PDB entry 6YNX | electron microscopy, 2.50 A resolution | chains A and I of the 41 polymer chains in the assembly

Chain A:
Protein: subunit a
From: Tetrahymena thermophila
Reference sequence: Q951C1 (Q951C1_TETTH); residue numbers follow UniProt; this construct covers 1-446
Amino-acid sequence (446 residues; each row starts with the number of its first residue):
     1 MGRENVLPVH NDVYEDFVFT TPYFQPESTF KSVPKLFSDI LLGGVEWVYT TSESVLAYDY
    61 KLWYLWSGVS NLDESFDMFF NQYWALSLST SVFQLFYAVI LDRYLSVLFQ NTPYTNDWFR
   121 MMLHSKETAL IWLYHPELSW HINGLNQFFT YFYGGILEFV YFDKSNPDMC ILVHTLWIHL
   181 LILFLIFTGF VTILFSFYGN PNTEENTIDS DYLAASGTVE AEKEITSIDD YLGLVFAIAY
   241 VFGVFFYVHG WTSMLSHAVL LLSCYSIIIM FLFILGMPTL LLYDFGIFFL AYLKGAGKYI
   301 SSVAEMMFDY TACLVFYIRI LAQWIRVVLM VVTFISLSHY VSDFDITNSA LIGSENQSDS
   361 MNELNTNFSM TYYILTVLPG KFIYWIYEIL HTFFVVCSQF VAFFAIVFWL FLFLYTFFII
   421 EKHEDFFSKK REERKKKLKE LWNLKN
Disordered / not traced: 1-13
Small-molecule neighbours:
  - 1,2-diacyl-sn-glycero-3-phosphocholine (PC1), molecule 1: Leu-213, Ser-216, Gly-217, Glu-220, Lys-223, Ile-225, Tyr-231, Leu-234, Val-235, Ile-238, Ala-239, Phe-404, Ala-405, Phe-408, Trp-409
  - 1,2-diacyl-sn-glycero-3-phosphocholine (PC1), molecule 2: Tyr-283, Asp-284, Gly-286
  - Ubiquinone-8 (UQ8): His-174, Trp-177, Ile-178, Leu-180, Leu-181, Phe-184
From the paper describing this entry:
  - self-association interface (contacts with another copy of this molecule): Asn-362 to Leu-364

Chain I:
Protein: subunit i/j
From: Tetrahymena thermophila
Reference sequence: I7LZW2 (I7LZW2_TETTS); numbering as in UniProt (aligned over 1-209)
Amino-acid sequence (209 residues; each row starts with the number of its first residue):
     1 MNPIQKAWLK ILEPVSYVIN EKMAKRTGII GKLGRFFAIG PREYGVHPIN RMFIFMNRKY
    61 MAFQAVALHR YSFVKSLTHN GFHMLRVFRH FAFVLPATVL AGLGLFVYWG DDNKCYSPDR
   121 FPYLKKRAGD MALPLNSLNQ RTSAHYIEIN AIYGAEMMKR YHKVWENIIE ERSKATDQEK
   181 KTRYAHPSYQ YSPLPVVSIP NVLNPLNLQ
Small-molecule neighbours:
  - 1,2-diacyl-sn-glycero-3-phosphocholine (PC1), molecule 1: Leu-77, Thr-78, His-79
  - 1,2-diacyl-sn-glycero-3-phosphocholine (PC1), molecule 2: Thr-78, Asn-80, Gly-81
  - Ubiquinone-8 (UQ8): Ile-4, Ile-49, Phe-53, Met-56, Asn-57, Tyr-60, Met-61, Gln-64, Gly-102, Leu-103, Phe-106

Interface between chain A and chain I:
Pairs across the interface (84; chain A residue first):
  Val-48(A) / Leu-133(I)
  Val-48(A) / Pro-134(I)
  Tyr-49(A) / Leu-135(I)
  Thr-51(A) / Phe-121(I)
  Thr-51(A) / Lys-125(I)  hydrogen bond
  Thr-51(A) / Leu-135(I)
  Glu-53(A) / Asp-111(I)
  Glu-53(A) / Pro-122(I)
  Glu-53(A) / Lys-125(I)  salt bridge
  Ser-54(A) / Gly-110(I)
  Ser-54(A) / Asp-111(I)  hydrogen bond (side chain-backbone)
  Lys-61(A) / Gly-129(I)  hydrogen bond (side chain-backbone)
  Gln-82(A) / Leu-206(I)
  Tyr-83(A) / Pro-205(I)
  Leu-86(A) / Pro-205(I)  hydrophobic
  Val-92(A) / Pro-200(I)
  Phe-93(A) / Ile-199(I)  hydrophobic
  Phe-93(A) / Pro-200(I)
  Tyr-97(A) / Pro-205(I)
  Phe-119(A) / Thr-142(I)
  Phe-119(A) / Ile-147(I)
  Arg-120(A) / Ile-147(I)
  Arg-120(A) / Glu-148(I)  salt bridge
  Met-121(A) / Tyr-146(I)
  Met-121(A) / Asn-150(I)
  Met-122(A) / Gly-154(I)
  Met-122(A) / Ala-155(I)
  Ile-131(A) / Met-158(I)  hydrophobic
  Leu-133(A) / Asn-204(I)
  Leu-133(A) / Leu-206(I)  hydrophobic
  Tyr-134(A) / Asn-204(I)
  Tyr-134(A) / Leu-208(I)  hydrophobic
  His-135(A) / Tyr-161(I)
  His-135(A) / His-162(I)  hydrogen bond
  His-135(A) / Trp-165(I)
  Glu-137(A) / Tyr-161(I)  hydrogen bond
  Leu-138(A) / Met-158(I)  hydrophobic
  Pro-167(A) / Arg-127(I)
  Pro-167(A) / Gly-129(I)
  Asp-168(A) / Lys-126(I)
  Asp-168(A) / Arg-127(I)  salt bridge
  Met-169(A) / Lys-126(I)  hydrogen bond (backbone-backbone)
  Met-169(A) / Gly-129(I)
  Met-169(A) / Asp-130(I)
  Ile-171(A) / Arg-127(I)
  Leu-176(A) / Asn-113(I)
  Leu-180(A) / Trp-109(I)  hydrophobic
  Leu-181(A) / Ile-49(I)  hydrophobic
  Leu-183(A) / Trp-109(I)  hydrophobic
  Phe-184(A) / Met-52(I)  hydrophobic
  Phe-184(A) / Met-56(I)  hydrophobic
  Leu-185(A) / Met-52(I)  hydrophobic
  Phe-187(A) / Met-56(I)  hydrophobic
  Thr-188(A) / Met-52(I)  hydrogen bond
  Thr-188(A) / Met-56(I)
  Val-191(A) / Lys-59(I)
  Phe-195(A) / Lys-59(I)
  Tyr-198(A) / Phe-55(I)  hydrophobic
  Tyr-198(A) / Lys-59(I)
  Thr-226(A) / Phe-88(I)
  Asp-229(A) / Arg-70(I)  salt bridge
  Asp-230(A) / Arg-86(I)  salt bridge
  Asp-230(A) / Phe-88(I)
  Asp-230(A) / Phe-91(I)
  Gly-233(A) / Phe-91(I)
  Leu-234(A) / Phe-88(I)  hydrophobic
  Leu-234(A) / Phe-91(I)  hydrophobic
  Phe-273(A) / Phe-88(I)
  Phe-273(A) / His-90(I)  hydrogen bond (backbone-side chain)
  Phe-273(A) / Phe-91(I)  hydrophobic
  Phe-273(A) / Val-94(I)  hydrophobic
  Gly-276(A) / His-90(I)
  Met-277(A) / Val-87(I)
  Met-277(A) / Phe-88(I)  hydrophobic
  Leu-280(A) / Arg-89(I)
  Leu-281(A) / Val-87(I)  hydrophobic
  Tyr-283(A) / Leu-77(I)  hydrogen bond (side chain-backbone)
  Asp-284(A) / His-79(I)  salt bridge
  Asp-284(A) / Met-84(I)
  Asp-284(A) / Leu-85(I)
  Asp-284(A) / Arg-86(I)  hydrogen bond (side chain-backbone)
  Asp-284(A) / Arg-89(I)  salt bridge
  Phe-408(A) / Phe-88(I)  hydrophobic
  Thr-416(A) / Leu-85(I)
Interface residues without a listed pair, chain A (54 interface residues in all): Trp-47, His-179, Tyr-231
Interface residues without a listed pair, chain I (53 interface residues in all): Phe-53, Phe-106, Ala-128, Ala-151, Gln-209

Overview:
Chain A and chain I form an interface of 54 and 53 residues respectively; the contacts include 10 hydrogen
bonds and 7 salt bridges. Polar pairs include Glu-53(A)/Lys-125(I), Arg-120(A)/Glu-148(I) and
Asp-168(A)/Arg-127(I). One 1,2-diacyl-sn-glycero-3-phosphocholine molecule and one Ubiquinone-8 molecule are
bound between chain A and chain I. From the paper: a self-association interface involving Asn-362(A).
Here chain A is subunit a and chain I is subunit i/j, both from Tetrahymena thermophila. Entry 6YNX (Cryo-EM
structure of Tetrahymena thermophila mitochondrial ATP synthase - Fo-subcomplex) was determined by electron
microscopy, deposited together with 6YNV, 6YNW, 6YNY, 6YNZ and 6YO0.
